Entry 8CGR (electron microscopy, 2.12 A resolution); this record covers chains A and E of the 14 polymer chains in the assembly.

Chain A:
Molecule: 16S rRNA
Source organism: Escherichia coli BW25113
Sequence (1540 nucleotides; row label = number of the first residue in the row):
     1 AAAUUGAAGAGUUUGAUCAUGGCUCAGAUUGAACGCUGGCGGCAGGCCUA
    51 ACACAUGCAAGUCGAACGGUAACAGGAAGAAGCUUGCUUCUUUGCUGACG
   101 AGUGGCGGACGGGUGAGUAAUGUCUGGGAAACUGCCUGAUGGAGGGGGAU
   151 AACUACUGGAAACGGUAGCUAAUACCGCAUAACGUCGCAAGACCAAAGAG
   201 GGGGACCUUCGGGCCUCUUGCCAUCGGAUGUGCCCAGAUGGGAUUAGCUA
   251 GUAGGUGGGGUAACGGCUCACCUAGGCGACGAUCCCUAGCUGGUCUGAGA
   301 GGAUGACCAGCCACACUGGAACUGAGACACGGUCCAGACUCCUACGGGAG
   351 GCAGCAGUGGGGAAUAUUGCACAAUGGGCGCAAGCCUGAUGCAGCCAUGC
   401 CGCGUGUAUGAAGAAGCCCUUCGGGUUGUAAAGUACUUUCAGCGGGGAGG
   451 AAGGGAGUAAAGUUAAUACCUUUGCUCAUUGACGUUACCCGCAGAAGAAG
   501 CACCGGCUAACUCCGUGCCAGCAGCCXCGGUAAUACGGAGGGUGCAAGCG
   551 UUAAUCGGAAUUACUGGGCGUAAAGCGCACGCAGGCGGUUUGUUAAGUCA
   601 GAUGUGAAAUCCCCGGGCUCAACCUGGGAACUGCAUCUGAUACUGGCAAG
   651 CUUGAGUCUCGUAGAGGGGGGUAGAAUUCCAGGUGUAGCGGUGAAAUGCG
   701 UAGAGAUCUGGAGGAAUACCGGUGGCGAAGGCGGCCCCCUGGACGAAGAC
   751 UGACGCUCAGGUGCGAAAGCGUGGGGAGCAAACAGGAUUAGAUACCCUGG
   801 UAGUCCACGCCGUAAACGAUGUCGACUUGGAGGUUGUGCCCUUGAGGCGU
   851 GGCUUCCGGAGCUAACGCGUUAAGUCGACCGCCUGGGGAGUACGGCCGCA
   901 AGGUUAAAACUCAAAUGAAUUGACGGGGGCCCGCACAAGCGGUGGAGCAU
   951 GUGGUUUAAUUCGAUGXAACGCGAAGAACCUUACCUGGUCUUGACAUCCA
  1001 CGGAAGUUUUCAGAGAUGAGAAUGUGCCUUCGGGAACCGUGAGACAGGUG
  1051 CUGCAUGGCUGUCGUCAGCUCGUGUUGUGAAAUGUUGGGUUAAGUCCCGC
  1101 AACGAGCGCAACCCUUAUCCUUUGUUGCCAGCGGUCCGGCCGGGAACUCA
  1151 AAGGAGACUGCCAGUGAUAAACUGGAGGAAGGUGGGGAUGACGUCAAGUC
  1201 AUCAUGGCCCUUACGACCAGGGCUACACACGUGCUACAAUGGCGCAUACA
  1251 AAGAGAAGCGACCUCGCGAGAGCAAGCGGACCUCAUAAAGUGCGUCGUAG
  1301 UCCGGAUUGGAGUCUGCAACUCGACUCCAUGAAGUCGGAAUCGCUAGUAA
  1351 UCGUGGAUCAGAAUGCCACGGUGAAUACGUUCCCGGGCCUUGUACACACC
  1401 GCCCGUXACACCAUGGGAGUGGGUUGCAAAAGAAGUAGGUAGCUUAACCU
  1451 UCGGGAGGGCGCUUACCACUUUGUGAUUCAUGACUGGGGUGAAGUCGUAA
  1501 CAAGGUAACCGUAGGGGAACCUGCGGUUGGAUCACCUCCU
Unresolved in the structure: 205-213, 841-845, 930-1389, 1535-1540
Modified / non-standard residues: PSU (pseudouridine-5'-monophosphate) at position 516, G7M (N7-methyl-guanosine-5'-monophosphate) at position 527, 2MG (2N-methylguanosine-5'-monophosphate) at position 966, 5MC (5-methylcytidine-5'-monophosphate) at position 967, 2MG (2N-methylguanosine-5'-monophosphate) at position 1207, 4OC (4n,o2'-methylcytidine-5'-monophosphate) at position 1402, 5MC (5-methylcytidine-5'-monophosphate) at position 1407, UR3 (3-methyluridine-5'-monophoshate) at position 1498, 2MG (2N-methylguanosine-5'-monophosphate) at position 1516, MA6 (6N-dimethyladenosine-5'-monophoshate) at position 1518, MA6 (6N-dimethyladenosine-5'-monophoshate) at position 1519
Metal / ion sites: K+ site 1: G11, U12, G21, G22; K+ site 2: U12, C526, G7M_527, A914; Mg2+ site 1 near G21 (its only coordinating residue here); Mg2+ site 2: A59, U387; K+ site 3: G61, U62, G104, G105; Mg2+ site 3 near G100 (its only coordinating residue here); K+ site 4: G107, G324, G326; Mg2+ site 4: A109, G331; K+ site 5: A109, C110, G111; Mg2+ site 5 near G111 (its only coordinating residue here); K+ site 6: G115, A116, G117, G289; Mg2+ site 6: A116, G117, G289; 21 more K+ sites not listed; 32 more Mg2+ sites not listed
Residues lining bound ligands:
  - apramycin (AM2), molecule 1: G818, A819, U820, U854, U855, C856, C857, C868, G869, U871
  - apramycin (AM2), molecule 2: G1405, 5MC_1407, A1408, C1409, G1491, A1492, A1493, G1494, U1495, C1496
  - apramycin (AM2), molecule 3: G1423, U1424, U1425, G1426, C1427, A1428, A1429, A1430, A1431, A1468, C1469, U1470, U1471, U1472, G1473, U1474

Chain E:
Molecule: Small ribosomal subunit protein uS5
Source organism: Escherichia coli BW25113
UniProt: P0A7W1 (RS5_ECOLI); residue numbers follow UniProt; this construct covers 1-167
Amino-acid sequence (167 residues; row label = number of the first residue in the row):
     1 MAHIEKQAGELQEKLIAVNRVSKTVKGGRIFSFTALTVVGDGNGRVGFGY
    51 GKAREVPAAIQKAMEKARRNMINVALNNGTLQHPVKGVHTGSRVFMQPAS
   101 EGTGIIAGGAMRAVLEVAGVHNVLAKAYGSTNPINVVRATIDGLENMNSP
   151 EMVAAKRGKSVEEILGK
Unresolved in the structure: 1-9, 166-167

Chain A / chain E interface:
Pairs across the interface - 50 pairs, chain A then chain E:
  U5(A) - Ser100(E)  base contact
  G6(A) - Gln97(E)  base contact
  G6(A) - Ala99(E)  base contact
  G6(A) - Ser100(E)  hydrogen bond to the base
  G6(A) - Thr103(E)  hydrogen bond to the base
  G6(A) - Leu124(E)  base contact
  A7(A) - Phe95(E)  base contact
  A7(A) - Gln97(E)  base contact
  A7(A) - Leu124(E)  phosphate contact
  A7(A) - Ala125(E)  hydrogen bond to the sugar
  A7(A) - Tyr128(E)  base contact
  A8(A) - Ile106(E)  sugar contact
  A8(A) - Ala107(E)  hydrogen bond to the sugar
  A8(A) - Gly108(E)  hydrogen bond to the sugar
  A8(A) - Arg112(E)  base contact
  A8(A) - Ala125(E)  sugar contact
  G9(A) - Gly108(E)  phosphate contact
  G9(A) - Gly109(E)  phosphate contact
  G9(A) - Lys126(E)  salt bridge to the phosphate
  G9(A) - Ala127(E)  hydrogen bond to the phosphate
  A10(A) - Thr131(E)  hydrogen bond to the phosphate
  G15(A) - Ser22(E)  hydrogen bond to the base
  G15(A) - Lys23(E)  base contact
  G15(A) - Thr24(E)  base contact
  G15(A) - Arg29(E)  hydrogen bond to the sugar
  A16(A) - Val21(E)  sugar contact
  A16(A) - Ser22(E)  hydrogen bond to the sugar
  U17(A) - Asn19(E)  hydrogen bond to the phosphate
  C18(A) - Thr90(E)  sugar contact
  C18(A) - Asn132(E)  hydrogen bond to the phosphate
  C18(A) - Asn135(E)  hydrogen bond to the phosphate
  A19(A) - Ser130(E)  hydrogen bond to the phosphate
  A19(A) - Asn132(E)  hydrogen bond to the phosphate
  A19(A) - Asn135(E)  hydrogen bond to the phosphate
  A559(A) - Lys126(E)  salt bridge to the phosphate
  A560(A) - Tyr128(E)  stacking on the base
  A864(A) - Thr90(E)  phosphate contact
  U921(A) - Lys23(E)  hydrogen bond to the sugar
  U921(A) - Thr24(E)  hydrogen bond to the sugar
  G922(A) - Thr24(E)  sugar contact
  G922(A) - Val25(E)  hydrogen bond to the sugar
  G922(A) - Lys26(E)  sugar contact
  A923(A) - Lys26(E)  phosphate contact
  A1396(A) - Thr24(E)  base contact
  A1396(A) - Arg29(E)  hydrogen bond to the phosphate
  C1397(A) - Arg29(E)  salt bridge to the phosphate
  A1398(A) - Thr24(E)  base contact
  A1398(A) - Val25(E)  hydrogen bond to the base
  A1398(A) - Lys26(E)  hydrogen bond to the base
  A1398(A) - Gly28(E)  base contact
Also at the interface, not in a pair above, chain A (25 interface residues in all): U20, A298, G558, G566, C924
Also at the interface, not in a pair above, chain E (37 interface residues in all): Arg20, Gly27, Phe31, Lys86, Gly91, Ser92, Arg93, Gly129

Summary:
25 residues of chain A face 37 of chain E across their interface, with 22 hydrogen bonds, 3 salt bridges and 1
aromatic stacking contact. Among the polar pairs are G6(A)-Ser100(E), G6(A)-Thr103(E) and G15(A)-Ser22(E).
Chain A binds 3 copies of apramycin.
Here chain A is 16S rRNA and chain E is Small ribosomal subunit protein uS5, both from Escherichia coli
BW25113. Entry 8CGR (Apramycin bound to the 30S body) was determined by electron microscopy, deposited
together with 8CA7, 8CAI, 8CEP, 8CF1, 8CF8, 8CGI, 8CGJ and 8CGU.
